PDB entry 9IXY | electron microscopy, 3.10 A resolution | chains A and B of the 8 polymer chains in the assembly

# Chain A (and B)
Name: Isoform 3 of Potassium voltage-gated channel subfamily KQT member 2
Source organism: Homo sapiens
Notes: chain B of this document is another copy of the same molecule, construct and numbering; everything in this record applies to it too
UniProtKB: O43526 (KCNQ2_HUMAN), isoform O43526-3; the author numbering skips numbers that UniProt does not, so the offset changes along the chain: 64-367 = UniProt 64-367; 396-702 = UniProt 368-674
Sequence (628 residues; numbered 63 to 718; 28 numbers in that range are skipped by the numbering (no residue carries them; nothing is unmodelled there); the number before each row is that of its first residue):
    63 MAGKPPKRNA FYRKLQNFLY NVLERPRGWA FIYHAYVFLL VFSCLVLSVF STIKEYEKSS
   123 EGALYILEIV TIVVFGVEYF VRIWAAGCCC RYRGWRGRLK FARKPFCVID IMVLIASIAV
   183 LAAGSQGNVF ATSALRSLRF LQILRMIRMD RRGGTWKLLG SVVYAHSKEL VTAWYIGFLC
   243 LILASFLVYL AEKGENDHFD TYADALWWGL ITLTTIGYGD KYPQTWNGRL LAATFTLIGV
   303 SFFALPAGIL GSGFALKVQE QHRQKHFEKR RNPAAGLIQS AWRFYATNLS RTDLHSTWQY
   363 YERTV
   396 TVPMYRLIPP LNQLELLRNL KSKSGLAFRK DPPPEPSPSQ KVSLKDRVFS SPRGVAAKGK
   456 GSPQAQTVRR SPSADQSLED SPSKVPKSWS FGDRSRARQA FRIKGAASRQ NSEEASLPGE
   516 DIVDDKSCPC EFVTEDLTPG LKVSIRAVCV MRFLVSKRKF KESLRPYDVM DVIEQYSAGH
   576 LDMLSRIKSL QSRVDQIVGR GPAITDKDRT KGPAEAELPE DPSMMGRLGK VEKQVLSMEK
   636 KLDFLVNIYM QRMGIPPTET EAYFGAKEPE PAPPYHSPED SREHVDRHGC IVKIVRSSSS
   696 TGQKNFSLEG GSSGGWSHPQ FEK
Disordered / not traced: 63-69, 185-194, 396-535, 601-718
Construct notes: initiating methionine (63); expression tag (703-718)
Residues lining bound ligands:
  - A1L3C (N-[7-[bis(fluoranyl)methoxy]-1-prop-2-ynyl-indazol-3-yl]-3,3-dimethyl-butanamide), molecule 1: L221, V225, L232, A235, W236, Y237, G239, F240, F304, F305, P308, L312
  - A1L3C, molecule 2: L299, I300, S303, F304
  - PIO ([(2R)-2-octanoyloxy-3-[oxidanyl-[(1R,2R,3S,4R,5R,6S)-2,3,6-tris(oxidanyl)-4,5-diphosphonooxy-cyclohexyl]oxy-phosphoryl]oxy-propyl] octanoate), molecule 1: R87, F93, F100, M208, D212, R214, T217, K327
  - PIO, molecule 2: V225, S229, K230, V233, W236, Y237

# How chain A and chain B interact
Contacting residue pairs - 83 pairs, chain A then chain B:
  K230(A) with V320(B); Q323(B)
  E231(A) with F316(B); V320(B)
  T234(A) with T217(B); L220(B); F316(B)
  Y237(A) with M208(B); T217(B); W218(B)
  I238(A) with T217(B); W218(B), hydrophobic
  F240(A) with F104(B), hydrophobic; M208(B), hydrophobic
  L241(A) with I209(B), hydrophobic; W218(B), hydrophobic
  I244(A) with I205(B), hydrophobic
  F248(A) with R198(B); R201(B); F202(B), hydrophobic; I205(B), hydrophobic
  L252(A) with R198(B)
  Y264(A) with V111(B), hydrophobic; T114(B); R201(B)
  A265(A) with V111(B), hydrophobic; I115(B), hydrophobic
  L268(A) with V111(B), hydrophobic
  W270(A) with Y280(B)
  T274(A) with I278(B); Y280(B)
  T277(A) with T276(B); T277(B); I278(B)
  I278(A) with I278(B)
  G279(A) with I278(B); G279(B); Y280(B)
  Y280(A) with Y280(B)
  G281(A) with Y280(B)
  K283(A) with Y280(B)
  Y284(A) with Y280(B), hydrophobic; D282(B)
  P285(A) with W269(B), hydrophobic
  W288(A) with A265(B), hydrophobic; D266(B)
  R291(A) with W269(B); K283(B)
  A295(A) with L272(B), hydrophobic
  T298(A) with I278(B)
  L299(A) with L272(B), hydrophobic
  S303(A) with A309(B)
  F304(A) with L221(B), hydrophobic
  A306(A) with A309(B), hydrophobic
  L307(A) with A309(B); L312(B), hydrophobic; G313(B)
  V564(A) with V564(B), hydrophobic
  M565(A) with V564(B)
  I568(A) with V567(B), hydrophobic; I568(B), hydrophobic
  Y571(A) with Y571(B)
  S572(A) with Y571(B)
  H575(A) with Y571(B); G574(B); H575(B); M578(B)
  M578(A) with M578(B), hydrophobic
  L579(A) with M578(B), hydrophobic
  I582(A) with R581(B); I582(B), hydrophobic
  K583(A) with R581(B)
  L585(A) with L585(B), hydrophobic
  Q586(A) with R581(B); L585(B)
  V589(A) with L585(B), hydrophobic; R588(B)
  D590(A) with R588(B), salt bridge
  I592(A) with I592(B), hydrophobic
  V593(A) with R588(B); Q591(B)
  I599(A) with I599(B), hydrophobic
  T600(A) with I599(B)
Other interface residues (no listed pair), chain A (55 interface residues in all): L245, T263, A294, V302, I311
Other interface residues (no listed pair), chain B (55 interface residues in all): M211, D212, G216, F305, P308, A317, P561, D563, D577, S584

# Overview
Chain A and chain B each contribute 55 residues to their interface; the contacts include 1 salt bridge. Its
one salt-bridged contact is D590(A)-R588(B). Bound to chain A: compound A1L3C and compound PIO.
Chain A and chain B are both Isoform 3 of Potassium voltage-gated channel subfamily KQT member 2 (Homo
sapiens); the structure, Human KCNQ2-CaM-Ebio2 Complex in the Presence of PIP2, was determined by electron
microscopy, deposited together with 9IXZ.
